Entry 5M5P (X-ray diffraction, 4.20 A resolution (low resolution: residue-level contacts below are approximate; hydrogen-bond / salt-bridge calls are withheld)); this record covers chains A and B.

[Chain A]
Molecule: Pre-mRNA-splicing helicase BRR2
From: Saccharomyces cerevisiae (strain ATCC 204508 / S288c)
Notes: EC 3.6.4.13
Reference sequence: P32639 (BRR2_YEAST); residue numbers follow UniProt; this construct covers 271-2163
Amino-acid sequence (1897 residues; row label = number of the first residue in the row):
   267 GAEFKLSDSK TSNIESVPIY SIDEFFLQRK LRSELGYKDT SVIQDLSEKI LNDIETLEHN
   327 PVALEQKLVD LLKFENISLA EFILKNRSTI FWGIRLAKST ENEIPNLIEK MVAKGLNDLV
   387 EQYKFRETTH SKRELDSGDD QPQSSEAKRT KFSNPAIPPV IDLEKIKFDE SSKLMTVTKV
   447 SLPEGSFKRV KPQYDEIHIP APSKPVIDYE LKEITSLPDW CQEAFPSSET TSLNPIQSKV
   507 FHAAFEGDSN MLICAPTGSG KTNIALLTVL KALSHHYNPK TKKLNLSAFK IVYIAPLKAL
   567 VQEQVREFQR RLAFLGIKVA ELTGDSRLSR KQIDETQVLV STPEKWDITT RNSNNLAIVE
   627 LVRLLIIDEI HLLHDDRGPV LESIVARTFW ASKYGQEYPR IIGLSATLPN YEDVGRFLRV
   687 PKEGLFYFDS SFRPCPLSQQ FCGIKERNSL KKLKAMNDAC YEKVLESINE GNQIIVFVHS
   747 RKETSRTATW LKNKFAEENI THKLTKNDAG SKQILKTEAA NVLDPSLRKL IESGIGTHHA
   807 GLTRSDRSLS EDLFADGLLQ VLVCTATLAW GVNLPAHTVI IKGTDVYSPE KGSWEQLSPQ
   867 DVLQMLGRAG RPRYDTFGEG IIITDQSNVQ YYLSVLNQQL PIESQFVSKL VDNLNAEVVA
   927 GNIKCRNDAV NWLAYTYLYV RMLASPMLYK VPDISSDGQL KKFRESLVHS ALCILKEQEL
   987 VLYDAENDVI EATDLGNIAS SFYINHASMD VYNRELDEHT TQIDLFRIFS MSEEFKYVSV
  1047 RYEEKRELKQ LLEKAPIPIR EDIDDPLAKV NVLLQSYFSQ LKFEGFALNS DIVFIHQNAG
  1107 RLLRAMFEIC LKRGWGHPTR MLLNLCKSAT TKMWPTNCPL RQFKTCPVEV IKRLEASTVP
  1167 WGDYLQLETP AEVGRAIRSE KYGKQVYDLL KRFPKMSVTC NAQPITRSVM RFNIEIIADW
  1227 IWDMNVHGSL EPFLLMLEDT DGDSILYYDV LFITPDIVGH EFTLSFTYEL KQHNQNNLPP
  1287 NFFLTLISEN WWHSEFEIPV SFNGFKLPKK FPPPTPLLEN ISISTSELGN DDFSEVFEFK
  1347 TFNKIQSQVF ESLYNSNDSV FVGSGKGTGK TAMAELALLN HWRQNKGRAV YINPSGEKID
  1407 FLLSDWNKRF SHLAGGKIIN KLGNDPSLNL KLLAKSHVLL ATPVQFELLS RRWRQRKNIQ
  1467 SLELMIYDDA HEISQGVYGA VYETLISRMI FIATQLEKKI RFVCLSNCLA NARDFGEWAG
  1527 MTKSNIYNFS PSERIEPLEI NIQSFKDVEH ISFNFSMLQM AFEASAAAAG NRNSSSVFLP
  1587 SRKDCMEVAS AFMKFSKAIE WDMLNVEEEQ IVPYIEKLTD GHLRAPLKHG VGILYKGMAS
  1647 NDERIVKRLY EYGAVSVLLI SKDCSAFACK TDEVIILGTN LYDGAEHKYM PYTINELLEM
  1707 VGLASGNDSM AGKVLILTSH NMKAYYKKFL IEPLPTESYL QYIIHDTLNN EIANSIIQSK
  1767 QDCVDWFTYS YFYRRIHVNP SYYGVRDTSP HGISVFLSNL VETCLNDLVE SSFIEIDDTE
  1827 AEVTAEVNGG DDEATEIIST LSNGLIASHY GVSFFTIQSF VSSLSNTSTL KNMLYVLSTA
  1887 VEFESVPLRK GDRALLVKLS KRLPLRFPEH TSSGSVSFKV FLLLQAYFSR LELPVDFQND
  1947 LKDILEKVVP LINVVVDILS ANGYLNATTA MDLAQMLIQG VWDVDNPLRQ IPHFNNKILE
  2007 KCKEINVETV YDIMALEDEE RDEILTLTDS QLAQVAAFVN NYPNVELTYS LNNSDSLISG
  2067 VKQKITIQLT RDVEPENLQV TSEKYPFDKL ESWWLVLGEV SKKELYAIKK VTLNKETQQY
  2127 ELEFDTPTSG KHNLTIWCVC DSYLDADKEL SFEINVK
Not modelled in the structure: 267-270, 392-419, 1826-1840
Sequence notes: expression tag (267-270)

[Chain B]
Molecule: Pre-mRNA-splicing factor 8
From: Saccharomyces cerevisiae (strain ATCC 204508 / S288c)
Reference sequence: P33334 (PRP8_YEAST); residue numbers follow UniProt; this construct covers 2147-2413
Amino-acid sequence (270 residues; numbered 2144 to 2413; the number before each row is that of its first residue):
  2144 GAMSSKNEWR KSAIANTLLY LRLKNIYVSA DDFVEEQNVY VLPKNLLKKF IEISDVKIQV
  2204 AAFIYGMSAK DHPKVKEIKT VVLVPQLGHV GSVQISNIPD IGDLPDTEGL ELLGWIHTQT
  2264 EELKFMAASE VATHSKLFAD KKRDCIDISI FSTPGSVSLS AYNLTDEGYQ WGEENKDIMN
  2324 VLSEGFEPTF STHAQLLLSD RITGNFIIPS GNVWNYTFMG TAFNQEGDYN FKYGIPLEFY
  2384 NEMHRPVHFL QFSELAGDEE LEAEQIDVFS
Not modelled in the structure: 2144-2147, 2396-2413
Sequence notes: expression tag (2144-2146)

[How chain A and chain B interact]
Contacting residue pairs - 47 pairs, chain A then chain B:
  His1025(A) with Tyr2163(B)
  Thr1027(A) with Thr2160(B)
  Gln1028(A) with Glu2385(B)
  Ile1029(A) with Ala2156(B)
  Asp1030(A) with Thr2160(B)
  Glu1059(A) with Arg2153(B)
  Lys1060(A) with Arg2153(B); Phe2395(B)
  Ala1061(A) with Arg2153(B); Phe2395(B)
  Pro1062(A) with Arg2388(B); Phe2392(B); Phe2395(B)
  Pro1064(A) with Ile2157(B)
  Arg1066(A) with Ile2157(B)
  Leu1087(A) with Phe2395(B)
  His1123(A) with Glu2381(B)
  Arg1126(A) with Ile2378(B)
  Met1127(A) with Glu2385(B)
  Trp1140(A) with Phe2392(B)
  Pro1141(A) with Glu2385(B)
  Thr1142(A) with Glu2385(B); Phe2392(B)
  Asn1143(A) with Leu2393(B)
  Glu1161(A) with Leu2393(B)
  Thr1164(A) with Met2362(B)
  Glu1244(A) with Ile2378(B)
  Thr1246(A) with Thr2346(B); Ile2378(B)
  Asp1247(A) with Asn2188(B); Lys2191(B); Lys2192(B); Ile2378(B)
  Gly1248(A) with Ile2378(B)
  Asp1249(A) with Lys2191(B); Lys2192(B)
  His1279(A) with Asp2343(B)
  Asn1283(A) with Arg2344(B); Ile2345(B)
  Pro1286(A) with Thr2346(B); Gly2347(B); Asn2348(B)
  Asn1287(A) with Asn2348(B)
  Phe1289(A) with Gly2377(B)
  Phe1308(A) with Asp2249(B); Asn2348(B)
  Asn1309(A) with Asp2249(B)
Also at the interface, not in a pair above, chain A (37 interface residues in all): Ile1063, Ser1085, His1299, Glu1303
Also at the interface, not in a pair above, chain B (31 interface residues in all): Trp2152, Glu2195, Pro2248, Tyr2376, Met2386, Pro2389, His2391

[Summary]
37 residues of chain A face 31 of chain B across their interface.
Here chain A is Pre-mRNA-splicing helicase BRR2 and chain B is Pre-mRNA-splicing factor 8, both from
Saccharomyces cerevisiae (strain ATCC 204508 / S288c). Entry 5M5P (S. cerevisiae spliceosomal helicase Brr2
(271-end) in complex with the Jab/MPN domain of S. cerevisiae Prp8) was determined by X-ray diffraction (same
publication as 5M59 and 5M52).
